Entry 6UU3 (X-ray diffraction, 4.00 A resolution (low resolution: residue-level contacts below are approximate; hydrogen-bond / salt-bridge calls are withheld)); this record covers chains AAA and BBB of the 9 polymer chains in the assembly.

Chain AAA (and BBB):
Molecule: DNA-directed RNA polymerase subunit alpha
From: Escherichia coli
Notes: EC 2.7.7.6; chain BBB of this document is another copy of the same molecule, construct and numbering; everything in this record applies to it too
UniProtKB: A0A377D9Q8 (A0A377D9Q8_ECOLX); residues 1-235 here = UniProt positions 1-235
Amino-acid sequence (242 residues; each row starts with the number of its first residue; numbers below 1 keep their minus sign (Ala-6 is residue -6)):
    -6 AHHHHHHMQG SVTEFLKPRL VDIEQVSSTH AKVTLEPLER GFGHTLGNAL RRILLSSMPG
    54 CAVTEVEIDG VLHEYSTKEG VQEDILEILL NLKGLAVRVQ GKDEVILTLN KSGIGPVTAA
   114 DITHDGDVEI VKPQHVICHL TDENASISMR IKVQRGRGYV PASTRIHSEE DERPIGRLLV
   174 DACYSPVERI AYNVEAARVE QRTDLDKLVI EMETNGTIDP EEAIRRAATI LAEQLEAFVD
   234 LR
Unresolved in the structure: -6 to 5 (chain BBB: -6 to 5, 234-235)
Sequence notes: expression tag (-6 to 0)

How chain AAA and chain BBB interact:
Pairs across the interface - 58 pairs, chain AAA then chain BBB:
  Glu7(AAA) with Arg150(BBB)
  Phe8(AAA) with Glu226(BBB)
  Leu9(AAA) with Gln227(BBB)
  Lys10(AAA) with Glu226(BBB); Gln227(BBB); Glu229(BBB)
  Pro11(AAA) with Gln227(BBB); Ala230(BBB)
  Arg12(AAA) with Ala230(BBB)
  Leu28(AAA) with Phe231(BBB)
  Leu31(AAA) with Gln227(BBB)
  Glu32(AAA) with Arg150(BBB)
  Arg33(AAA) with Ser49(BBB)
  Gly34(AAA) with Arg45(BBB)
  Phe35(AAA) with Ser50(BBB)
  His37(AAA) with Arg45(BBB)
  Thr38(AAA) with Ala42(BBB); Arg45(BBB)
  Leu39(AAA) with Leu224(BBB)
  Ala42(AAA) with Thr38(BBB)
  Arg45(AAA) with Gly34(BBB); His37(BBB); Thr38(BBB)
  Ile46(AAA) with Phe35(BBB)
  Ser49(AAA) with Arg33(BBB)
  Ser50(AAA) with Phe35(BBB)
  Arg150(AAA) with Thr6(BBB); Glu7(BBB); Glu32(BBB)
  Arg218(AAA) with Phe231(BBB); Val232(BBB); Asp233(BBB)
  Ala221(AAA) with Leu228(BBB); Phe231(BBB); Asp233(BBB)
  Thr222(AAA) with Asp233(BBB)
  Leu224(AAA) with Leu39(BBB)
  Ala225(AAA) with Leu228(BBB)
  Glu226(AAA) with Phe8(BBB); Lys10(BBB)
  Gln227(AAA) with Leu9(BBB); Lys10(BBB); Pro11(BBB)
  Leu228(AAA) with Ala221(BBB); Leu224(BBB); Ala225(BBB); Leu228(BBB)
  Ala230(AAA) with Pro11(BBB)
  Phe231(AAA) with Pro11(BBB); Leu28(BBB); Leu39(BBB)
  Val232(AAA) with Arg218(BBB); Thr222(BBB)
  Leu234(AAA) with Arg12(BBB); Leu13(BBB)
  Arg235(AAA) with Leu13(BBB); Glu214(BBB); Arg218(BBB)
Other interface residues (no listed pair), chain AAA (36 interface residues in all): Thr6, Ile217
Other interface residues (no listed pair), chain BBB (40 interface residues in all): Leu31, Ile46, Gly151, Tyr152, Ile223

Overview:
The interface between chain AAA and chain BBB involves 36 residues on one side and 40 on the other.
Both chains are DNA-directed RNA polymerase subunit alpha (Escherichia coli). Entry 6UU3 (E. coli sigma-S
transcription initiation complex with a 4-nt RNA and a CTP ("Old" crystal soaked ...) was determined by X-ray
diffraction, deposited together with 6UTV, 6UTW, 6UTX, 6UTY, 6UTZ, 6UU0 and 11 further entries.
